8RDU - chains 1 and A of the 32 polymer chains in the assembly; structure by electron microscopy, 2.30 A resolution.

[Chain 1]
Molecule: sgRNA
Sequence (261 nucleotides; each row starts with the number of its first residue):
     1 GGAUAUUAAU AGCGCCGCAA UUCAUGCUGC UUGCAGCCUC UGAAUUUUGU UAAAUGAGGG
    61 UUAGUUUGAC UGUAUAAAUA CAGUCUUGCU UUCUGACCCU GGUAGCUGCU CACCCUGAUG
   121 CUGCUGUCAA UAGACAGGAU AGGUGCGCUC CCAGCAAUAA GGGCGCGGAU GUACUGCUGU
   181 AGUGGCUACU GAAUCACCCC CGAUCAAGGG GGAACCCUCC AAAAGGUGGG UUGAAAGGAG
   241 AAGUCAUUUA AUAAGGCCAC U
Disordered / not traced: 1-10, 257-261
Ion coordination: Mg2+: A173, C174

[Chain A]
Name: ShCas12k
From: Scytonema hofmannii
UniProt: A0A8X6EH11 (A0A8X6EH11_9CYAN); residues 2-639 here correspond to UniProt positions 4-641 (UniProt number = residue number + 2)
Sequence (698 residues; each row starts with the number of its first residue; numbers below 1 keep their minus sign (Met-58 is residue -58)):
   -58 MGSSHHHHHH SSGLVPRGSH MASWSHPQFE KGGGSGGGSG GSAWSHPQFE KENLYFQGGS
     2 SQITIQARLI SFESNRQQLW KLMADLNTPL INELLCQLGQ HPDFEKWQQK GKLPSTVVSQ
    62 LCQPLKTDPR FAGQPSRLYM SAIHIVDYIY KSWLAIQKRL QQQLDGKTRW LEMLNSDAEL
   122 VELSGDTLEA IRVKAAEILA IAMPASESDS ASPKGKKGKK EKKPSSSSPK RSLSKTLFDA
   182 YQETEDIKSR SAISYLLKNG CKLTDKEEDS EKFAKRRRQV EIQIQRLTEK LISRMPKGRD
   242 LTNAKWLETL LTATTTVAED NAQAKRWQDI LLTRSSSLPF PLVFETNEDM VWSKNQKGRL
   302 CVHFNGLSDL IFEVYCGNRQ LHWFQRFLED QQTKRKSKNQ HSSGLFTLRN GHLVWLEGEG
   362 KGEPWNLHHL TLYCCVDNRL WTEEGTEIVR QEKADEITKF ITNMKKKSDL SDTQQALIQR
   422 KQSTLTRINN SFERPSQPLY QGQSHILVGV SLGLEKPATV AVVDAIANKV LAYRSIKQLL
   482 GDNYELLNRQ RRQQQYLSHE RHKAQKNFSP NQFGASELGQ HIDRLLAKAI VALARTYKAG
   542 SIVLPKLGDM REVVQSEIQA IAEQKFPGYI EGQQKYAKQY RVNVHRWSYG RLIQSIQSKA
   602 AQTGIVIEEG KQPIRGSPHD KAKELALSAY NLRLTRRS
Disordered / not traced: -58 to 0, 145-172, 407-411, 636-639
Differences from the reference sequence: initiating methionine (-58); expression tag (-57 to 1)

[How chain 1 and chain A interact]
Contacting residue pairs (142):
  C15(1) with Asn489(A), hydrogen bond to the sugar; Arg492(A), sugar contact
  C16(1) with Asn489(A), sugar contact
  U25(1) with Tyr474(A), hydrogen bond to the sugar; Arg475(A), base contact; Ser476(A), base contact; Gln479(A), hydrogen bond to the base; His620(A), hydrogen bond to the base
  G42(1) with Ser476(A), phosphate contact; Lys478(A), phosphate contact; Gln479(A), hydrogen bond to the sugar
  A43(1) with Ser476(A), hydrogen bond to the phosphate; Lys478(A), salt bridge to the phosphate; His620(A), phosphate contact
  G56(1) with Arg493(A), salt bridge to the phosphate
  A57(1) with Arg493(A), salt bridge to the phosphate; Gln494(A), base contact; Tyr497(A), base contact
  G58(1) with Tyr497(A), phosphate contact
  G59(1) with Tyr497(A), hydrogen bond to the phosphate
  A63(1) with Tyr316(A), base contact
  U67(1) with Arg320(A), base contact
  G68(1) with Asn319(A), hydrogen bond to the base; Arg320(A), salt bridge to the phosphate
  A69(1) with His323(A), sugar contact; Trp382(A), phosphate contact
  C70(1) with Trp382(A), hydrogen bond to the phosphate; Pro436(A), sugar contact; Gln438(A), phosphate contact
  U71(1) with Pro436(A), phosphate contact
  A77(1) with Lys539(A), sugar contact
  A78(1) with Arg536(A), salt bridge to the phosphate
  U86(1) with Asn319(A), hydrogen bond to the sugar; Leu322(A), sugar contact
  U87(1) with Arg300(A), hydrogen bond to the base; Leu301(A), hydrogen bond to the base; Val315(A), hydrogen bond to the base; Tyr316(A), base contact; Cys317(A), hydrogen bond to the sugar; Gly318(A), sugar contact; Asn319(A), hydrogen bond to the sugar; Leu322(A), base contact
  G88(1) with Arg300(A), hydrogen bond to the base; Tyr316(A), sugar contact; Cys317(A), sugar contact; Gly318(A), phosphate contact; Asn319(A), hydrogen bond to the phosphate
  C89(1) with Gln7(A), hydrogen bond to the sugar; Arg9(A), hydrogen bond to the phosphate; Tyr316(A), sugar contact; Gly318(A), base contact; Gln321(A), base contact
  U90(1) with Gln7(A), hydrogen bond to the sugar; Arg9(A), salt bridge to the phosphate
  U91(1) with Glu518(A), hydrogen bond to the sugar
  U92(1) with Leu487(A), sugar contact; Glu518(A), phosphate contact; Leu519(A), phosphate contact; His522(A), sugar contact
  C93(1) with Arg490(A), salt bridge to the phosphate; Leu519(A), phosphate contact
  U119(1) with His500(A), hydrogen bond to the base; His503(A), stacking on the base; Lys507(A), hydrogen bond to the sugar
  U149(1) with His500(A), stacking on the base
  G184(1) with Asn508(A), hydrogen bond to the sugar
  G185(1) with Asn508(A), sugar contact; Phe509(A), sugar contact; Ser510(A), hydrogen bond to the phosphate
  C186(1) with Pro511(A), phosphate contact
  A188(1) with Lys362(A), phosphate contact
  C205(1) with Ile11(A), base contact; Ser12(A), hydrogen bond to the base; Arg17(A), hydrogen bond to the base; Trp366(A), base contact; Asn367(A), hydrogen bond to the base; His369(A), hydrogen bond to the base; His370(A), base contact
  A206(1) with Tyr316(A), hydrogen bond to the sugar
  A207(1) with Lys298(A), salt bridge to the phosphate
  A235(1) with His522(A), base contact; Leu526(A), sugar contact
  A236(1) with Arg320(A), base contact; His522(A), sugar contact; Arg525(A), sugar contact; Leu526(A), sugar contact; Lys529(A), salt bridge to the phosphate
  G237(1) with Arg320(A), hydrogen bond to the base; Gln321(A), hydrogen bond to the base; Arg525(A), hydrogen bond to the sugar; Lys600(A), salt bridge to the phosphate
  G238(1) with Gln3(A), base contact; Ile4(A), sugar contact; Thr5(A), hydrogen bond to the sugar; Cys376(A), base contact; Gln595(A), hydrogen bond to the base; Gln603(A), hydrogen bond to the phosphate
  A239(1) with Thr5(A), hydrogen bond to the sugar; Tyr374(A), sugar contact; Arg525(A), salt bridge to the phosphate
  G240(1) with Pro282(A), sugar contact; His353(A), hydrogen bond to the sugar
  A241(1) with Ile90(A), sugar contact; Arg240(A), salt bridge to the phosphate; Phe281(A), phosphate contact; Pro282(A), sugar contact
  A242(1) with Ile90(A), sugar contact; Ser93(A), base contact; Pro237(A), phosphate contact; Arg240(A), salt bridge to the phosphate; Phe281(A), phosphate contact
  G243(1) with Trp94(A), sugar contact; Ser234(A), hydrogen bond to the phosphate; Arg235(A), salt bridge to the phosphate; Met236(A), phosphate contact; Pro237(A), phosphate contact; Lys238(A), hydrogen bond to the phosphate
  U244(1) with Lys231(A), sugar contact; Ser234(A), phosphate contact; Arg235(A), salt bridge to the phosphate
  C245(1) with Arg227(A), hydrogen bond to the phosphate; Arg552(A), hydrogen bond to the base; His586(A), hydrogen bond to the sugar
  A246(1) with Arg227(A), salt bridge to the phosphate; Gln556(A), sugar contact; Arg582(A), hydrogen bond to the phosphate; Val583(A), sugar contact; His586(A), hydrogen bond to the sugar
  U247(1) with Lys579(A), phosphate contact; Arg582(A), salt bridge to the phosphate; Val583(A), sugar contact
  U248(1) with His503(A), hydrogen bond to the sugar; Gln506(A), hydrogen bond to the base; Lys579(A), salt bridge to the phosphate
  U249(1) with His503(A), phosphate contact; Gln506(A), hydrogen bond to the sugar; Lys507(A), phosphate contact
  A250(1) with Phe509(A), sugar contact
  A251(1) with Gln269(A), hydrogen bond to the sugar
  U252(1) with Gln269(A), sugar contact
  A253(1) with Asn262(A), hydrogen bond to the phosphate
  A254(1) with Asn262(A), phosphate contact
Interface residues without a listed pair, chain 1 (62 interface residues in all): G14, U41, A44, U55, U94, G120, C121, C148
Interface residues without a listed pair, chain A (103 interface residues in all): Ala8, Leu10, Ile97, Gln98, Lys266, Gly299, Val355, Leu357, Thr372, Ser437, Lys457, Ala473, Asn484, Glu486, Gln496, Lys504, Glu553, Gln575, Ser599

[Summary]
62 residues of chain 1 face 103 of chain A across their interface; the contacts include 50 hydrogen bonds, 18
salt bridges and 2 aromatic stacking contacts. Polar contacts include U25(1)-Gln479(A), U25(1)-His620(A) and
G68(1)-Asn319(A). A173(1) and C174(1) form the Mg2+ site.
Chain 1 is sgRNA and chain A is ShCas12k (Scytonema hofmannii); the structure, Conformational Landscape of the
Type V-K CRISPR-associated TransposonIntegration Assembly CAST V-K composite map, was determined by electron
microscopy, deposited together with 8RKT, 8RKU, 8RKV, 8AXA and 8AXB.
